PDB entry 7WUX | X-ray diffraction, 1.80 A resolution | chains A and C of the 4 polymer chains in the assembly

[Chain A]
Name: AziU2
From: Streptomyces sahachiroi
Reference sequence: B4XYC0 (B4XYC0_STREG); numbering as in UniProt (aligned over 2-221)
Amino-acid sequence (233 residues; row label = number of the first residue in the row; numbers below 1 keep their minus sign (Met-11 is residue -11)):
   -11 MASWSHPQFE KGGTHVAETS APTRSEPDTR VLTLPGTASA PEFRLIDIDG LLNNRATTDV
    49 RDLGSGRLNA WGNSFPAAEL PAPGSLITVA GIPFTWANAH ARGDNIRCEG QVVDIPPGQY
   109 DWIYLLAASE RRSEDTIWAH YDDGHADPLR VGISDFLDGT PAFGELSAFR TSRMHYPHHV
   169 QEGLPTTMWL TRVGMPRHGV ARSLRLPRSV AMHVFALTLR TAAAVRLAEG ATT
Disordered / not traced: -11 to 19, 218-221
Construct notes: initiating methionine (-11); expression tag (-10 to 1)
Ligand contacts: 6OI ((2S,5S,6S)-2,6-bis(azanyl)-5-oxidanyl-7-sulfooxy-heptanoic acid): Trp59, Arg119, Leu145, Tyr164

[Chain C]
Name: AziU3
From: Streptomyces sahachiroi
Reference sequence: B4XYC1 (B4XYC1_STREG); residues 1-336 here correspond to UniProt positions 2-337 (UniProt number = residue number + 1)
Amino-acid sequence (352 residues; each row starts with the number of its first residue; numbers below 1 keep their minus sign (Met-15 is residue -15)):
   -15 MGSSHHHHHH SQDPNSTTTA PPVELWTRDL GSCLHGTLAT ALIRDGHDPV TVLGAPWEFR
    45 RRPGAWSSEE YFFFAEPDSL AGRLALYHPF ESTWHRSDGD GVDDLREALA AGVLPIAAVD
   105 NFHLPFRPAF HDVHAAHLLV VYRITETEVY VSDAQPPAFQ GAIPLADFLA SWGSLNPPDD
   165 ADVFFSASPS GRRWLRTRMT GPVPEPDRHW VGRVIRENVA RYRQEPPADT QTGLPGLRRY
   225 LDELCALTPG TNAASEALSE LYVISWNIQA QSGLHAEFLR AHSVKWRIPE LAEAAAGVDA
   285 VAHGWTGVRM TGAHSRVWQR HRPAELRGHA TALVRRLEAA LDLLELAADA VS
Disordered / not traced: -15 to 6
Construct notes: initiating methionine (-15); expression tag (-14 to 0)
Ligand contacts:
  - 6OI ((2S,5S,6S)-2,6-bis(azanyl)-5-oxidanyl-7-sulfooxy-heptanoic acid): Glu54, Asn105, Arg111, Pro112, Ala113, Val117, Ala119, Phe169, Tyr246, Trp250
  - 1-ethoxy-2-(2-ethoxyethoxy)ethane (P4G): Ala150, Leu153, Ala154, Gly157

[How chain A and chain C interact]
Pairs across the interface - 19 pairs, chain A then chain C:
  Val100(A) - Pro273(C)  hydrophobic
  Trp126(A) - Glu277(C)
  Trp126(A) - Ala280(C)  hydrophobic
  His128(A) - Pro273(C)
  His128(A) - Glu277(C)  salt bridge
  Asp130(A) - Val268(C)
  Asp130(A) - Arg271(C)  hydrogen bond (backbone-side chain)
  Asp131(A) - Val268(C)
  Gly132(A) - Arg264(C)
  Gly132(A) - Val268(C)
  Gly132(A) - Ala276(C)
  His133(A) - Arg264(C)
  Ala134(A) - Ala276(C)
  Ala134(A) - Glu277(C)
  Ala134(A) - Ala280(C)
  Arg190(A) - Arg271(C)
  Arg193(A) - Pro273(C)
  Arg193(A) - Glu274(C)  salt bridge
  Arg193(A) - Glu277(C)  salt bridge
Other interface residues (no listed pair), chain A (12 interface residues in all): Tyr129, Arg196
Other interface residues (no listed pair), chain C (11 interface residues in all): Asp283, Leu327, Leu330

[In short]
The interface between chain A and chain C involves 12 residues on one side and 11 on the other; the contacts
include 1 hydrogen bond and 3 salt bridges. Polar pairs include His128(A)-Glu277(C), Arg193(A)-Glu274(C) and
Arg193(A)-Glu277(C). Chain A binds compound 6OI.
Chain A is AziU2 and chain C is AziU3, both from Streptomyces sahachiroi; the structure, Crystal structure of
AziU3/U2 complexed with (5S,6S)-O7-sulfo DADH from Streptomyces sahachiroi, was determined by X-ray
diffraction together with 7WUW from the same study.
